8VUR - chains C and H of the 6 polymer chains in the assembly; structure by electron microscopy, 3.84 A resolution.

== Chain C ==
Name: Glutamate receptor ionotropic, NMDA 1
Source organism: Homo sapiens
UniProtKB: Q05586 (NMDZ1_HUMAN); the construct lacks a stretch of the UniProt sequence, so the offset changes along the chain: 27-582 = UniProt 27-582; 583-779 = UniProt 602-798; 780-813 = UniProt 808-841
Sequence (815 residues; row label = number of the first residue in the row; a row labelled like 582A-582S holds insertion residues (582A, then the next letters in order)):
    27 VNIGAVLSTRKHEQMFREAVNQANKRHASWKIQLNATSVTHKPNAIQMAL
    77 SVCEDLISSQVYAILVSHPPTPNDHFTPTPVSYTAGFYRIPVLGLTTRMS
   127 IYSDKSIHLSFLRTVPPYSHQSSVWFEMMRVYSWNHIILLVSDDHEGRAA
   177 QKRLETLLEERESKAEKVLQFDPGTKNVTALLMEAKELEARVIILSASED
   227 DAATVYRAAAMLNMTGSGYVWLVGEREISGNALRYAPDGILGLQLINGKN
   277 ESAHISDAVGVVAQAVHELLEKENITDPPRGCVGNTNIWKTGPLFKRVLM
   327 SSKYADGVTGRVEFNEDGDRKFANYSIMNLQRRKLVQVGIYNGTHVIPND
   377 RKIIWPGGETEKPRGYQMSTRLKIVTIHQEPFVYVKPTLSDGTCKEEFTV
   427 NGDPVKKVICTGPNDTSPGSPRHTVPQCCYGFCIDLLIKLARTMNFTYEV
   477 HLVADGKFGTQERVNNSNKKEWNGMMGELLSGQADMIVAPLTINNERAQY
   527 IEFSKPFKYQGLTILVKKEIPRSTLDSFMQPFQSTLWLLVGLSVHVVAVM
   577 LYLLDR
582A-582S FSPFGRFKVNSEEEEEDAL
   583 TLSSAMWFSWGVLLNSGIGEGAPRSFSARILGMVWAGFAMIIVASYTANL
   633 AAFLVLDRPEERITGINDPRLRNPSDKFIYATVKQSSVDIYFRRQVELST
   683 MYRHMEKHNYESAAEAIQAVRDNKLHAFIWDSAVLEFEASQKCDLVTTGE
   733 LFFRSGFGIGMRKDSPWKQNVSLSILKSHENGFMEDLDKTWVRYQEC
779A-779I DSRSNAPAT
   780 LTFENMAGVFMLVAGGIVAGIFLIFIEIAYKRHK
Disordered / not traced: 582A-582S, 779A-779I
Sequence notes: conflict Ala-54 (Gly in Q05586), Arg-358 (Asn in Q05586)
UniProt features mapped onto this chain:
  - region: Leu-584 to Pro-605 (Pore-forming)
  - binding site (glycine): Pro-516, Thr-518, Arg-523, Ser-669, Asp-713
  - glycosylation (N-linked (GlcNAc...) asparagine): Asn-61, Asn-203, Asn-239, Asn-276, Asn-300, Asn-350, Asn-368, Asn-440, Asn-471, Asn-491, Asn-655, Asn-752
Disulfide bonds: Cys-79/Cys-308, Cys-420/Cys-454, Cys-436/Cys-455, Cys-725/Cys-779

== Chain H ==
Name: 003-102 Heavy
Source organism: Homo sapiens
Sequence (234 residues; each row starts with the number of its first residue; note: 112 numbers in that range are skipped by the numbering (no residue carries them; nothing is unmodelled there)):
     2 LQLQESGPGLVKPSQTLSLTCTVSGGSISSSNWWSWVRQPPGKGLEWIGE
    52 IYHSGNTNYNPSLKSRVTVSVDKSKNQFSLKLTSVTAADTAVYYCARDVS
   102 GGVNWFDPWGQGTLVTV
   231 LQLQESGPGLVKPSQTLSLTCTVSGGSISSSNWWSWVRQPPGKGLEWIGE
   281 IYHSGNTNYNPSLKSRVTVSVDKSKNQFSLKLTSVTAADTAVYYCARDVS
   331 GGVNWFDPWGQGTLVTV
Disulfide bonds: Cys-22/Cys-96, Cys-251/Cys-325

== Chain C / chain H interface ==
Pairs across the interface (8; chain C residue first):
  Gln-357(C) with Asn-286(H), hydrogen bond
  Arg-358(C) with Trp-263(H); Asn-334(H)
  Arg-359(C) with Gly-332(H), hydrogen bond (side chain-backbone)
  Arg-377(C) with Asn-286(H)
  Ile-380(C) with Asn-286(H)
  Gly-384(C) with Tyr-282(H)
  Thr-386(C) with Ser-284(H)
Other interface residues (no listed pair), chain C (8 interface residues in all): Lys-378
Other interface residues (no listed pair), chain H (7 interface residues in all): Val-333

== In short ==
Chain C and chain H form an interface of 8 and 7 residues respectively, with 2 hydrogen bonds. Polar contacts
include Gln-357(C)/Asn-286(H) and Arg-359(C)/Gly-332(H). UniProt lists 5 glycine-binding residues on chain C.
Here chain C is Glutamate receptor ionotropic, NMDA 1 and chain H is 003-102 Heavy, both from Homo sapiens.
Entry 8VUR (Human GluN1-2A with IgG 003-102 WT conformation) was determined by electron microscopy together
with 8VUH, 8VUJ, 8VUL, 8VUN, 8VUQ, 8VUT, 8VUY and 8VVH from the same study.
